Entry 3UEO (X-ray diffraction, 2.60 A resolution); this record covers chains A and C of the 3 polymer chains in the assembly.

[Chain A (and C)]
Molecule: DNA topoisomerase 2-binding protein 1
Organism: Homo sapiens
Notes: fragment: BRCT domain; chain C of this document is another copy of the same molecule, construct and numbering; everything in this record applies to it too
UniProtKB: Q92547 (TOPB1_HUMAN); residues 549-746 here = UniProt positions 549-746
Chain sequence (203 residues; numbered 544 to 746; the number before each row is that of its first residue):
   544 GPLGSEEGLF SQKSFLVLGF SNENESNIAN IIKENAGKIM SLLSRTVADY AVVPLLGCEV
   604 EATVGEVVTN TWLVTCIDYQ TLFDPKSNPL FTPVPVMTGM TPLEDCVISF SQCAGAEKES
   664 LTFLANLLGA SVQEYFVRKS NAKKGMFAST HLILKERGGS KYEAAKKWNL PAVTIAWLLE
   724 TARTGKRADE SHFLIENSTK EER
Unresolved in the structure: 544-550, 584-588, 742-746 (chain C: 544-550, 584-589, 743-746)
Sequence notes: expression tag (544-548)
Curated features (UniProtKB/Swiss-Prot):
  - mutagenesis: Ser-564 (S564A: Does not affect interaction with MDC1), Arg-681 to Lys-682 (Decreased interaction with MDC1), Lys-704 (K704A: Decreased interaction with MDC1. Does not affect interaction with phosphorylated HTATSF1)
From the paper describing this entry:
  - mutagenesis - R681E/K682E, K704A: abolished localization
  - mutagenesis - S654A: unchanged localization
  - mutagenesis - R681E/K682E (Kd 280 +/- 60 uM), K704A (Kd 210 +/- 50 uM): decreased binding to phospho-peptide
  - mutagenesis - S654A (Kd = 32 +/- 3 uM): unchanged binding to phospho-peptide

[How chain A and chain C interact]
Residue-residue contacts - 9 pairs, chain A then chain C:
  Asp-621(A) / Tyr-705(C)
  Tyr-622(A) / Arg-700(C)
  Tyr-622(A) / Gly-701(C)
  Tyr-622(A) / Gly-702(C)  hydrogen bond (side chain-backbone)
  Tyr-622(A) / Glu-706(C)  hydrogen bond
  Gln-623(A) / Arg-700(C)
  Ala-657(A) / Ser-703(C)
  Ala-657(A) / Glu-706(C)
  Gly-658(A) / Glu-706(C)
Other interface residues (no listed pair), chain A (6 interface residues in all): Cys-656
Other interface residues (no listed pair), chain C (7 interface residues in all): Glu-739
Interface features reported in the paper:
  - residue pairs: Tyr-622(A)/Gly-702(C) (hydrogen bond)

[Overview]
6 residues of chain A and 7 residues of chain C are in contact, with 2 hydrogen bonds. Polar contacts include
Tyr-622(A)/Gly-702(C) and Tyr-622(A)/Glu-706(C). The paper describes a hydrogen bond between Tyr-622(A) and
Gly-702(C). The paper reports that R681E/K682E and K704A of chain A abolish localization; R681E/K682E and
K704A of chain A reduce binding to phospho-peptide.
Chain A and chain C are both DNA topoisomerase 2-binding protein 1 (Homo sapiens); the structure, Crystal
structure of TopBP1 BRCT4/5 domains in complex with a phospho-peptide, was determined by X-ray diffraction
together with 3UEN from the same study.
